Entry 2W6I (X-ray diffraction, 4.00 A resolution); this record covers chains C and G of the 9 polymer chains in the assembly.

[Chain C]
Protein: ATP synthase subunit alpha heart isoform, mitochondrial
Source organism: Bos taurus
Notes: EC 3.6.3.14
UniProtKB: P19483 (ATPA1_BOVIN); residues -42 to 510 here correspond to UniProt positions 1-553 (UniProt number = residue number + 43)
Amino-acid sequence (553 residues; numbered -42 to 510; the number before each row is that of its first residue; numbers below 1 keep their minus sign (Met-42 is residue -42)):
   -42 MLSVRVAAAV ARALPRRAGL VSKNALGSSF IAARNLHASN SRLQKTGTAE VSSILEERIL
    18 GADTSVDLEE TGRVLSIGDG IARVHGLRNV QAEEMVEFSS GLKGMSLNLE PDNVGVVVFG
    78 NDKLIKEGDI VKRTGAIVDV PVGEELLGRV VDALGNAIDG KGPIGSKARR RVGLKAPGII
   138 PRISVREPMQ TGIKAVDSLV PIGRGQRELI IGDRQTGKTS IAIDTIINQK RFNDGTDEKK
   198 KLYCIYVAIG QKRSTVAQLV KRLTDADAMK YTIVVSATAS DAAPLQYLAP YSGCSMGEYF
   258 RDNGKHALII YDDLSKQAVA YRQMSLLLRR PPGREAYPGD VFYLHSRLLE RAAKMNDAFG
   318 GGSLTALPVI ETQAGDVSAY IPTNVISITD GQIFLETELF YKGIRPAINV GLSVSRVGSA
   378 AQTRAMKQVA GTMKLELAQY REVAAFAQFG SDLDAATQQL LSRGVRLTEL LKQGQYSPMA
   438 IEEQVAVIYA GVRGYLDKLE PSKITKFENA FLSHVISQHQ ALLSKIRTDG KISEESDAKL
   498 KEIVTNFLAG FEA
Unresolved in the structure: -42 to 18
Curated features (UniProtKB/Swiss-Prot):
  - binding site (ATP): Gln172, Gly174, Lys175, Thr176, Ser177, Gln430, Gln432
  - binding site (Mg(2+)): Thr176, Asp269
  - site: Ser370 (Required for activity)
  - modified residue: Gln1 (Pyrrolidone carboxylic acid), Ser10 (Phosphoserine), Ser22 (Phosphoserine), Ser33 (Phosphoserine), Ser63 (Phosphoserine), Lys80 (N6-acetyllysine), Lys83 (N6-acetyllysine), Lys89 (N6-acetyllysine), Thr91 (Phosphothreonine), Lys118 (N6-acetyllysine), Ser123 (Phosphoserine), Lys124 (N6-acetyllysine), Ser141 (Phosphoserine), Arg161 (Omega-N-methylarginine), Lys187 (N6-acetyllysine), Lys196 (N6-acetyllysine), Lys197 (N6-acetyllysine), Lys218 (N6-acetyllysine), Lys262 (N6-acetyllysine), Lys384 (N6-acetyllysine) and 6 more in UniProt
  - glycosylation: Ser33 (O-linked (GlcNAc) serine)

[Chain G]
Protein: ATP synthase subunit gamma, mitochondrial
Source organism: Bos taurus
Notes: EC 3.6.3.14
UniProtKB: P05631 (ATPG_BOVIN); residues -24 to 273 here correspond to UniProt positions 1-298 (UniProt number = residue number + 25)
Amino-acid sequence (298 residues; row label = number of the first residue in the row; numbers below 1 keep their minus sign (Met-24 is residue -24)):
   -24 MFSRAGVAGL SAWTVQPQWI QVRNMATLKD ITRRLKSIKN IQKITKSMKM VAAAKYARAE
    36 RELKPARVYG VGSLALYEKA DIKTPEDKKK HLIIGVSSDR GLCGAIHSSV AKQMKSEAAN
    96 LAAAGKEVKI IGVGDKIRSI LHRTHSDQFL VTFKEVGRRP PTFGDASVIA LELLNSGYEF
   156 DEGSIIFNRF RSVISYKTEE KPIFSLDTIS SAESMSIYDD IDADVLRNYQ EYSLANIIYY
   216 SLKESTTSEQ SARMTAMDNA SKNASEMIDK LTLTFNRTRQ AVITKELIEI ISGAAALD
Unresolved in the structure: -24 to 0, 62-66, 97-100, 273
Curated features (UniProtKB/Swiss-Prot):
  - modified residue: Lys14 (N6-acetyllysine), Lys24 (N6-succinyllysine), Lys30 (N6-acetyllysine), Lys90 (N6-acetyllysine), Ser121 (Phosphoserine), Lys129 (N6-acetyllysine), Lys172 (N6-acetyllysine), Lys245 (N6-succinyllysine)

[Chain C / chain G interface]
Contacting residue pairs (7; chain C residue first):
  Pro288(C) - Gly268(G)
  Pro288(C) - Ala271(G)  hydrophobic
  Pro288(C) - Leu272(G)  hydrophobic
  Pro289(C) - Ser267(G)
  Pro289(C) - Gly268(G)
  Pro289(C) - Ala271(G)
  Glu292(C) - Glu264(G)  hydrogen bond (backbone-side chain)
Also at the interface, not in a pair above, chain C (6 interface residues in all): Arg286, Gly290, Arg291

[In short]
6 residues of chain C face 5 of chain G across their interface, with 1 hydrogen bond. Its one hydrogen-bonded
contact is Glu292(C)-Glu264(G). Curated annotation (UniProt) lists 7 ATP-binding residues and Mg2+-binding
residues Thr176(C) and Asp269(C) on chain C.
Chain C is ATP synthase subunit alpha heart isoform, mitochondrial and chain G is ATP synthase subunit gamma,
mitochondrial, both from Bos taurus; the structure, Low resolution structures of bovine mitochondrial
F1-ATPase during controlled dehydration: Hydration State 4B, was determined by X-ray diffraction, deposited
together with 2W6E, 2W6F, 2W6G, 2W6H and 2W6J.
